PDB entry 6TMJ | electron microscopy, 3.50 A resolution | chains d2 and K2 of the 15 polymer chains in the assembly

== Chain d2 ==
Molecule: ATP synthase subunit delta
Source organism: Toxoplasma gondii (strain ATCC 50853 / GT1)
UniProtKB: A0A125YRE2 (A0A125YRE2_TOXGG); numbering as in UniProt (aligned over 1-183)
Sequence (183 residues; row label = number of the first residue in the row):
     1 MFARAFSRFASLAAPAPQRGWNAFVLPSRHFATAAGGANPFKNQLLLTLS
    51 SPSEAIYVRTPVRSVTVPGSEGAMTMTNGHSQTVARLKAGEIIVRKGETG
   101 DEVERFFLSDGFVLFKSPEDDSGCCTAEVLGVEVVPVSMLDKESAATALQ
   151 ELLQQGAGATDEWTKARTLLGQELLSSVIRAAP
Unresolved in the structure: 1-40

== Chain K2 ==
Molecule: subunit c
Source organism: Toxoplasma gondii (strain ATCC 50853 / GT1)
UniProtKB: A0A125YJV2 (A0A125YJV2_TOXGG); numbering as in UniProt (aligned over 1-166)
Sequence (166 residues; numbered 1 to 166; the number before each row is that of its first residue):
     1 MFFSRLSLSALKAAPAREALPGLLSRQSFSSAGFSQFSSQKFFFSPSRNF
    51 SQSPLFQKHTPVHCNQRIASALVPTQQPAMTRQNPYAMQVGARYDAGVAS
   101 LSAAIALMSVGGVAQGIGSLFAALVSGTARNPSIKEDLFTYTLIGMGFLE
   151 FLGIICVLMSAVLLYS
Unresolved in the structure: 1-95

== Interface between chain d2 and chain K2 ==
Residue-residue contacts - 9 pairs, chain d2 then chain K2:
  M74(d2) - R130(K2)
  T77(d2) - N131(K2)
  T77(d2) - S133(K2)  hydrogen bond
  N78(d2) - N131(K2)
  N78(d2) - S133(K2)  hydrogen bond (backbone-side chain)
  G79(d2) - P132(K2)
  H80(d2) - R130(K2)
  H80(d2) - N131(K2)  hydrogen bond (backbone-side chain)
  S81(d2) - R130(K2)  hydrogen bond (backbone-backbone)
Interface residues without a listed pair, chain d2 (7 interface residues in all): T75
Interface residues without a listed pair, chain K2 (5 interface residues in all): A129

== Summary ==
The interface between chain d2 and chain K2 involves 7 residues on one side and 5 on the other, with 4
hydrogen bonds. Polar pairs include T77(d2)-S133(K2), N78(d2)-S133(K2) and H80(d2)-N131(K2).
Chain d2 is ATP synthase subunit delta and chain K2 is subunit c, both from Toxoplasma gondii (strain ATCC
50853 / GT1); the structure, Cryo-EM structure of Toxoplasma gondii mitochondrial ATP synthase dimer,
rotor-stator model, was determined by electron microscopy, deposited together with 6TMG, 6TMH, 6TMI, 6TMK and
6TML.
